Entry 3P4M (X-ray diffraction, 2.50 A resolution); this record covers chains A and F of the 3 polymer chains in the assembly.

[Chain A]
Protein: H-2 class I histocompatibility antigen, K-B alpha chain
From: Mus musculus
Notes: fragment: Extracellular domain
UniProtKB: P01901 (HA1B_MOUSE); residues 1-277 here correspond to UniProt positions 22-298 (UniProt number = residue number + 21)
Amino-acid sequence (278 residues; each row starts with the number of its first residue; numbering starts at 0):
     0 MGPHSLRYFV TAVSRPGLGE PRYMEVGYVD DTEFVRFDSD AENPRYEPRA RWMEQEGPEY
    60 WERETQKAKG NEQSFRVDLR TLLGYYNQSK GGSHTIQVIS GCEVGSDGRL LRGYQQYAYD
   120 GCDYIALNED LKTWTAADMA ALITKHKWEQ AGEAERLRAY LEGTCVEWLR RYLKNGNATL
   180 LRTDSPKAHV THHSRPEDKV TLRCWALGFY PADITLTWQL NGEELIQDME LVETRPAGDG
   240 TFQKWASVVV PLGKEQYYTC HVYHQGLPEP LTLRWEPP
Disulfides: C101-C164, C203-C259
Construct notes: expression tag (0)
Curated features (UniProtKB/Swiss-Prot):
  - region: E275 to P277 (Connecting peptide)
  - glycosylation (N-linked (GlcNAc...) asparagine): N86, N176

[Chain F]
Protein: NP205-LCMV epitope, YTVKYPNL
UniProtKB: Q91B91 (Q91B91_9VIRU); residues 1-8 here correspond to UniProt positions 205-212 (UniProt number = residue number + 204)
Amino-acid sequence (8 residues; numbered 1 to 8; the number before each row is that of its first residue):
     1 YTVKYPNL

[Chain A / chain F interface]
Contacting residue pairs (43; chain A residue first):
  L5(A) - Y1(F)
  Y7(A) - Y1(F)
  Y7(A) - T2(F)
  V9(A) - Y5(F)
  E24(A) - T2(F)
  Y45(A) - T2(F)
  R62(A) - Y1(F)
  E63(A) - Y1(F)
  E63(A) - T2(F)  hydrogen bond (side chain-backbone)
  K66(A) - Y1(F)
  K66(A) - T2(F)  hydrogen bond (side chain-backbone)
  N70(A) - V3(F)  hydrogen bond (side chain-backbone)
  N70(A) - K4(F)
  N70(A) - Y5(F)  hydrogen bond (side chain-backbone)
  S73(A) - Y5(F)
  S73(A) - N7(F)  hydrogen bond
  F74(A) - Y5(F)  hydrophobic
  D77(A) - P6(F)
  D77(A) - N7(F)
  D77(A) - L8(F)  hydrogen bond (side chain-backbone)
  T80(A) - L8(F)
  L81(A) - L8(F)  hydrophobic
  Y84(A) - L8(F)  hydrogen bond (side chain-backbone)
  I95(A) - L8(F)  hydrophobic
  V97(A) - Y5(F)  hydrophobic
  S99(A) - Y5(F)
  Q114(A) - Y5(F)
  Y116(A) - Y5(F)
  Y116(A) - P6(F)
  Y123(A) - L8(F)  hydrophobic
  T143(A) - L8(F)  hydrogen bond (side chain-backbone)
  K146(A) - L8(F)  hydrogen bond (side chain-backbone)
  W147(A) - P6(F)
  W147(A) - N7(F)  hydrogen bond (side chain-backbone)
  W147(A) - L8(F)  hydrophobic
  E152(A) - P6(F)
  R155(A) - K4(F)  hydrogen bond (side chain-backbone)
  R155(A) - P6(F)
  Y159(A) - Y1(F)  hydrogen bond (side chain-backbone)
  Y159(A) - T2(F)
  Y159(A) - V3(F)  hydrophobic
  W167(A) - Y1(F)
  Y171(A) - Y1(F)  hydrogen bond (side chain-backbone)
Interface residues without a listed pair, chain A (34 interface residues in all): Y22, Y59, V76, L156, T163

[In short]
Chain A and chain F form an interface of 34 and 8 residues respectively, with 13 hydrogen bonds. Polar pairs
include E63(A)-T2(F), K66(A)-T2(F) and N70(A)-V3(F).
Chain A is H-2 class I histocompatibility antigen, K-B alpha chain (Mus musculus) and chain F is NP205-LCMV
epitope, YTVKYPNL; the structure, Crystal Structure of H2-Kb in complex with the NP205-LCMV epitope YTVKYPNL,
an 8-mer peptide from the ..., was determined by X-ray diffraction.
